PDB entry 4JPC | X-ray diffraction, 1.80 A resolution | chain A

[Chain A]
Name: Beta-secretase 1
From: Homo sapiens
Notes: EC 3.4.23.46; fragment: Bace1 57-453
UniProt: P56817 (BACE1_HUMAN); residues 44-440 here correspond to UniProt positions 57-453 (UniProt number = residue number + 13)
Chain sequence (406 residues; numbered 43 to 448; the number before each row is that of its first residue):
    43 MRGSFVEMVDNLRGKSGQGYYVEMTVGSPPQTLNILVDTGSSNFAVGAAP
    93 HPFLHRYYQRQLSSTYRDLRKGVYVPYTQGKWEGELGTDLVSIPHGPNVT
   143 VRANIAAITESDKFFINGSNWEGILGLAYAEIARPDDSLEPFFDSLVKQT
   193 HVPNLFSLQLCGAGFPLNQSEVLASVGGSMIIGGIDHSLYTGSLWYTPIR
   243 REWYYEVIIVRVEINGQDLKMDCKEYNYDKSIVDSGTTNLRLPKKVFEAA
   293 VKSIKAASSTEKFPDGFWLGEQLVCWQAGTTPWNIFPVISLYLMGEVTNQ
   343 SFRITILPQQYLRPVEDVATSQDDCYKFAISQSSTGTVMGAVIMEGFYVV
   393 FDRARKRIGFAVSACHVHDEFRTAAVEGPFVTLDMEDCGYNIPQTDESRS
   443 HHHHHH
Unresolved in the structure: 43-44, 447-448
Sequence notes: expression tag (43, 441-448)
Disulfide bonds: Cys203-Cys407, Cys265-Cys430, Cys317-Cys367
Bound ions: Ni2+: His444, His446
Ligand contacts: 1M6 (3-[(4R)-2'-amino-1',2,2-trimethyl-5'-oxo-1',2,3,5'-tetrahydrospiro[chromene-4,4'-imidazol]-6-yl]benzonitrile): Gly59, Gln60, Gly61, Leu78, Asp80, Gly82, Ser83, Val117, Tyr119, Trp124, Phe156, Ile158, Trp163, Ile166, Asp276, Ser277, Gly278, Thr279, Thr280
Curated features (UniProtKB/Swiss-Prot):
  - active site: Asp80, Asp276
  - modified residue (N6-acetyllysine): Lys113, Lys262, Lys266, Lys272, Lys286, Lys287, Lys294
  - glycosylation (N-linked (GlcNAc...) asparagine): Asn140, Asn159, Asn210, Asn341

[In short]
Chain A binds compound 1M6. The Ni2+ site is built by His444 and His446. Curated annotation (UniProt) lists
active-site residues Asp80 and Asp276.
Chain A is Beta-secretase 1 (Homo sapiens); the structure, Spirocyclic Beta-Site Amyloid Precursor Protein
Cleaving Enzyme 1 (BACE1) Inhibitors, was determined by X-ray diffraction, deposited together with 4JOO, 4JP9
and 4JPE.
